PDB entry 2O7V | X-ray diffraction, 2.30 A resolution | chain A

== Chain A ==
Name: CXE carboxylesterase
From: Actinidia eriantha
Notes: EC 3.1.1.1
Reference sequence: Q0ZPV7 (Q0ZPV7_9ERIC); residue numbers follow UniProt; this construct covers 1-335
Amino-acid sequence (338 residues; numbered 1 to 338; the number before each row is that of its first residue):
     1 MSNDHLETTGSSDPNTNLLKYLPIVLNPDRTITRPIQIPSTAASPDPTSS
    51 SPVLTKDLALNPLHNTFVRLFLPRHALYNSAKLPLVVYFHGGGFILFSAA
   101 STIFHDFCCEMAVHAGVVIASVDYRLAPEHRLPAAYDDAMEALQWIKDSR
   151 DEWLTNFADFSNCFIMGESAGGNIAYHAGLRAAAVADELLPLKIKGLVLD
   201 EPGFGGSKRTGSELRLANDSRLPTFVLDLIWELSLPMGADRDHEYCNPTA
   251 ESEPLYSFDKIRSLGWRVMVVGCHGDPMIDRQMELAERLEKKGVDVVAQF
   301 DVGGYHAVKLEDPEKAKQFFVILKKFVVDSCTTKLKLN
Unresolved in the structure: 1-17, 250-253, 329-338
Sequence notes: cloning artifact (336-338)
Covalently attached groups: diethyl phosphonate (DEP) linked to Ser169
Residues lining bound ligands: diethyl phosphonate (DEP): Gly91, Gly92, Gly93, Phe94, Ala170, Gly203, Leu222, Leu227, Ile230, Trp231, Met278, His306
UniProt features mapped onto this chain:
  - motif: His90 to Gly92 (Involved in the stabilization of the negatively charged intermediate by the formation of the oxyanion hole)
  - active site: Ser169, Asp276, His306
  - binding site (paraoxon): Gly92, Gly93, Ser169, Ala170

== In short ==
Covalently linked diethyl phosphonate: at Ser169. Curated annotation (UniProt) lists 3 active-site residues
and 4 paraoxon-binding residues.
Chain A is CXE carboxylesterase (Actinidia eriantha); the structure, Carboxylesterase AeCXE1 from Actinidia
eriantha covalently inhibited by paraoxon, was determined by X-ray diffraction together with 2O7R from the
same study.
